PDB entry 8SZJ | electron microscopy, 3.35 A resolution | chains A and G of the 12 polymer chains in the assembly

# Chain A (and G)
Molecule: Glutaminase kidney isoform, mitochondrial
Organism: Homo sapiens
Notes: EC 3.5.1.2; chain G of this document is another copy of the same molecule, construct and numbering; everything in this record applies to it too
UniProt: O94925 (GLSK_HUMAN), isoform O94925-3; residues 1-598 here = UniProt positions 1-598
Sequence (598 residues; each row starts with the number of its first residue):
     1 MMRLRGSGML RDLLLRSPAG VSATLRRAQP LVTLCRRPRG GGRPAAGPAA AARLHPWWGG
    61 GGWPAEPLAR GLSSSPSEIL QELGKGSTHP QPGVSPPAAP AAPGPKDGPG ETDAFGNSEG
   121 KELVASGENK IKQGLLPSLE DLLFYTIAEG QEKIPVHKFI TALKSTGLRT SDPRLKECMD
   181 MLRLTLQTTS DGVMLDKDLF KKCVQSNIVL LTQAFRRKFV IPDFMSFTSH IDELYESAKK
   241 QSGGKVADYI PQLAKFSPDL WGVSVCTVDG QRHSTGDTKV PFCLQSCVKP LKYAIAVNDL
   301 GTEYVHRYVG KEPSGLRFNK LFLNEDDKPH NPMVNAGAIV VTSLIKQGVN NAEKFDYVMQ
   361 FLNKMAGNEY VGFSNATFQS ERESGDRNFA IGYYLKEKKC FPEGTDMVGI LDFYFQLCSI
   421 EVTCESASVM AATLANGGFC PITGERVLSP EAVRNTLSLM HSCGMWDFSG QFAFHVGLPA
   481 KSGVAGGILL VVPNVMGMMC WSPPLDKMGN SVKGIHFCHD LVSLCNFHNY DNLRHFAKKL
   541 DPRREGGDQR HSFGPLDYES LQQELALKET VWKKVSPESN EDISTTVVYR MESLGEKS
Not modelled in the structure: 1-138, 526-598
Differences from the reference sequence: engineered mutation Trp466 (Tyr in O94925)
Residues lining bound ligands: glutamine (GLN): Tyr249, Ile250, Gln285, Ser286, Lys289, Phe318, Asn319, Asn335, Glu381, Asn388, Tyr414, Phe415, Cys418, Trp466, Val484
Swiss-Prot annotation at these positions:
  - region: Gly315 to Phe322 (Highly mobile activation loop)
  - binding site (substrate): Ser286, Asn335, Glu381, Asn388, Tyr414, Val484
  - site: Leu72, Ser73 (Cleavage)
  - modified residue: Lys130 (N6-succinyllysine), Lys164 (N6-succinyllysine), Lys311 (N6-acetyllysine)
  - natural variant: Arg272 (R272K: In DEE71), Pro313 (P313L: In GDPAG), Ser482 (S482C: In CASGID)
  - mutagenesis: Tyr249 (Y249A: Loss of enzyme activity), Ser286 (S286A: Loss of enzyme activity), Lys289 (K289A: Loss of enzyme activity), Phe318 (F318Y: No effect on catalytic activity. Loss of inhibition by BPTES; when associated with S-322), Leu321 (L321A: Decreased enzyme activity), Phe322 (F322S: No effect on catalytic activity. Loss of inhibition by BPTES; when associated with Y-318), Leu323 (L323A: Decreased enzyme activity), Tyr394 (Y394A: Decreased enzyme activity; Y394L: No effect on catalytic activity. Loss of inhibition by BPTES)
Reported in the primary citation:
  - mutagenesis - K320A: increased catalytic activity (citing earlier work)
  - mutagenesis - Y466W: abolished catalytic activity (citing earlier work)
  - mutagenesis - Y466W: unchanged binding to glutamine (citing earlier work)
  - self-association interface (contacts with another copy of this molecule): Phe355, Asn375
  - binding site for phosphate ion: Lys320, Arg387, Tyr394, Lys398
  - conformationally variable residues (loop rearrangement, side-chain flip): Tyr249, Phe318, Arg387
  - catalytic residues: Ser286, Lys289 (proposed by the authors, not directly observed)
  - binding site for glutamine: Tyr249, Phe318, Glu381
  - allosteric site: Lys320

# Interface between chain A and chain G
Pairs across the interface (28):
  His157(A) - His157(G)
  His157(A) - Val193(G)
  Lys158(A) - Gly192(G)
  Gln252(A) - Ala352(G)  hydrogen bond (side chain-backbone)
  Gln252(A) - Asp356(G)
  Lys255(A) - Glu353(G)
  Lys255(A) - Asp356(G)  salt bridge
  Asn351(A) - Gln379(G)
  Ala352(A) - Ala376(G)
  Ala352(A) - Gln379(G)
  Ala352(A) - Ser380(G)
  Glu353(A) - Lys255(G)
  Phe355(A) - Asn375(G)
  Asp356(A) - Gln252(G)  hydrogen bond
  Asp356(A) - Lys255(G)  salt bridge
  Phe373(A) - Phe373(G)  hydrophobic
  Phe373(A) - Asn375(G)
  Asn375(A) - Phe355(G)
  Asn375(A) - Phe373(G)
  Asn375(A) - Gln416(G)  hydrogen bond
  Gln379(A) - Asn351(G)
  Gln379(A) - Ala352(G)
  Gln379(A) - Gln416(G)
  Ser380(A) - Ala352(G)
  Arg382(A) - Asp412(G)  salt bridge
  Asp412(A) - Arg382(G)  salt bridge
  Gln416(A) - Asn375(G)  hydrogen bond
  Gln416(A) - Gln379(G)  hydrogen bond
Interface residues without a listed pair, chain A (18 interface residues in all): Ala376, Phe378
Interface residues without a listed pair, chain G (19 interface residues in all): Phe378

# Summary
18 residues of chain A and 19 residues of chain G are in contact, with 5 hydrogen bonds and 4 salt bridges.
Polar contacts include Lys255(A)-Asp356(G), Arg382(A)-Asp412(G) and Gln252(A)-Ala352(G). Bound to chain A:
glutamine. The paper reports catalytic residues Ser286(A) and Lys289(A); K320A of chain A increases catalytic
activity.
Both chains are Glutaminase kidney isoform, mitochondrial (Homo sapiens). Entry 8SZJ (Human glutaminase C
(Y466W) with L-Gln and Pi, filamentous form) was determined by electron microscopy together with 8SZL and 8T0Z
from the same study.
